PDB entry 9IX4 | electron microscopy, 2.96 A resolution | chains A and E of the 6 polymer chains in the assembly

# Chain A
Molecule: DdmD
UniProt: A0A5R8LS59 (A0A5R8LS59_LACZE); residues 1-1192 here = UniProt positions 1-1192
Chain sequence (1192 residues; each row starts with the number of its first residue):
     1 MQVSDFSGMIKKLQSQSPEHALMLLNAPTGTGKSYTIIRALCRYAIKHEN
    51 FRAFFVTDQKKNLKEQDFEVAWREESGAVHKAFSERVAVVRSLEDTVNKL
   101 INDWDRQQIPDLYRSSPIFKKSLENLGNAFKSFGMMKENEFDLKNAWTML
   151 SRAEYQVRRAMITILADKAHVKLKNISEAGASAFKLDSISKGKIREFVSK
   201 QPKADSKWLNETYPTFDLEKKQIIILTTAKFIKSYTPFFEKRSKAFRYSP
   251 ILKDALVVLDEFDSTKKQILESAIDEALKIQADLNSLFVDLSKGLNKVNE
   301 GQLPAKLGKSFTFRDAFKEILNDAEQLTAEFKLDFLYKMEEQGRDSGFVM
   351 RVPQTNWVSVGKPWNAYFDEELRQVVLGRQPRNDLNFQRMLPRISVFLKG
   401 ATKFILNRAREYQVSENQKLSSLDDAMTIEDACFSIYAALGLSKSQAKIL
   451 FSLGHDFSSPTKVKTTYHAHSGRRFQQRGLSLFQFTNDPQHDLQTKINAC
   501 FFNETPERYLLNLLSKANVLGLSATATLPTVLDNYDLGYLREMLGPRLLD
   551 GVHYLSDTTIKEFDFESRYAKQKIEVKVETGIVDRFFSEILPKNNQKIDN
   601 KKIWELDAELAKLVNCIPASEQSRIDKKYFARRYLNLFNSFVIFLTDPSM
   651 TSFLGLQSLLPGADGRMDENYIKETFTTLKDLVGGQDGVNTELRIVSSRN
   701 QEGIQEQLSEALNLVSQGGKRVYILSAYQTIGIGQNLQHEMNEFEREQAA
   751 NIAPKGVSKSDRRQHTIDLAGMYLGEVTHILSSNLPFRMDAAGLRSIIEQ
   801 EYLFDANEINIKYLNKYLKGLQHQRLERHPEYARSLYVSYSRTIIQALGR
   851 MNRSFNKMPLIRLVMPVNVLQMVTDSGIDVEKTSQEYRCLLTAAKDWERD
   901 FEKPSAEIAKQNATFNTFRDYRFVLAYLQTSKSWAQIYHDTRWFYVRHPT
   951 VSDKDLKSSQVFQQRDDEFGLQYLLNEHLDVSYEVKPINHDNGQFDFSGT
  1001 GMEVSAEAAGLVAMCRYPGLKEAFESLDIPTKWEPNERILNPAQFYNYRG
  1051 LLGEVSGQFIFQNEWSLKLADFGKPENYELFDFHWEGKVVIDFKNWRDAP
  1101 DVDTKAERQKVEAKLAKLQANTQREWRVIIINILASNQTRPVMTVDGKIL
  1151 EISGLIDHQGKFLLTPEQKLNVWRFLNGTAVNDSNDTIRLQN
Not modelled in the structure: 1179-1192
Construct notes: conflict Ser-7 (Leu in A0A5R8LS59), Ile-46 (Val in A0A5R8LS59), Ser-115 (Asn in A0A5R8LS59), Glu-154 (Asp in A0A5R8LS59), Lys-174 (Arg in A0A5R8LS59), Ala-179 (Glu in A0A5R8LS59), Asp-187 (Asn in A0A5R8LS59), Phe-313 (Ser in A0A5R8LS59), His-468 (Tyr in A0A5R8LS59), Glu-575 (Gln in A0A5R8LS59), Asp-681 (Glu in A0A5R8LS59), Ile-704 (Val in A0A5R8LS59), Arg-762 (Pro in A0A5R8LS59), Pro-859 (Thr in A0A5R8LS59), Val-1090 (Ala in A0A5R8LS59), Asp-1101 (Asn in A0A5R8LS59), Ala-1106 (Val in A0A5R8LS59), Arg-1140 (Gln in A0A5R8LS59), Thr-1165 (Met in A0A5R8LS59)
Small-molecule neighbours: ADP (adenosine-5'-diphosphate): Met-1, Thr-29, Gly-30, Thr-31, Gly-32, Lys-33, Ser-34, Tyr-35, Thr-36, Arg-762, Arg-763
What the authors report for this chain:
  - binding site for the 13-nt DNA strand: Lys-144, Tyr-629, Arg-633, His-779
  - binding site for ADP: Thr-31, Lys-33, Ser-34, Tyr-35, Arg-853

# Chain E
Molecule: 10-nt DNA strand
Sequence (10 nucleotides; row label = number of the first residue in the row):
     1 AAAAAAAAAA

# Chain A / chain E interface
Contacting residue pairs - 50 pairs, chain A then chain E:
  Phe-313(A) with DA1(E), base contact
  Arg-314(A) with DA1(E), sugar contact; DA2(E), salt bridge to the phosphate
  Asp-315(A) with DA1(E), hydrogen bond to the base
  Ala-316(A) with DA3(E), base contact
  Glu-319(A) with DA3(E), hydrogen bond to the base
  Ile-320(A) with DA3(E), base contact
  Asp-323(A) with DA3(E), base contact
  Arg-351(A) with DA6(E), salt bridge to the phosphate; DA7(E), salt bridge to the phosphate
  Thr-355(A) with DA9(E), hydrogen bond to the base; DA10(E), base contact
  Asn-356(A) with DA8(E), base contact; DA9(E), base contact; DA10(E), base contact
  Asn-386(A) with DA8(E), phosphate contact
  Gln-388(A) with DA8(E), phosphate contact
  Arg-389(A) with DA7(E), hydrogen bond to the phosphate; DA8(E), salt bridge to the phosphate
  Pro-392(A) with DA6(E), sugar contact
  Arg-393(A) with DA6(E), hydrogen bond to the base
  Val-396(A) with DA4(E), base contact; DA5(E), sugar contact; DA6(E), phosphate contact
  Lys-399(A) with DA5(E), salt bridge to the phosphate
  Gly-400(A) with DA3(E), base contact; DA4(E), sugar contact
  Ala-401(A) with DA3(E), base contact
  Lys-403(A) with DA3(E), phosphate contact; DA4(E), salt bridge to the phosphate
  Phe-404(A) with DA3(E), phosphate contact
  Asn-407(A) with DA2(E), phosphate contact; DA3(E), hydrogen bond to the phosphate
  Arg-408(A) with DA3(E), salt bridge to the phosphate
  Pro-460(A) with DA2(E), base contact
  Thr-461(A) with DA2(E), hydrogen bond to the base
  Gln-477(A) with DA5(E), phosphate contact
  Arg-478(A) with DA5(E), sugar contact; DA6(E), salt bridge to the phosphate
  Phe-918(A) with DA7(E), base contact
  Arg-919(A) with DA7(E), hydrogen bond to the base; DA8(E), base contact
  Arg-922(A) with DA7(E), base contact
  Phe-923(A) with DA5(E), base contact; DA6(E), base contact
  Ala-926(A) with DA7(E), sugar contact
  Tyr-927(A) with DA6(E), base contact
  Trp-934(A) with DA5(E), hydrogen bond to the base
  Arg-965(A) with DA5(E), hydrogen bond to the base
  Asp-991(A) with DA7(E), base contact
Also at the interface, not in a pair above, chain A (41 interface residues in all): Gln-354, Trp-357, Val-358, Val-463, Asn-992

# Overview
41 residues of chain A and 10 residues of chain E are in contact; the contacts include 10 hydrogen bonds and 8
salt bridges. Polar pairs include Asp-315(A)/DA1(E), Glu-319(A)/DA3(E) and Thr-355(A)/DA9(E). From the paper:
a binding site for ADP at Thr-31(A), Lys-33(A) and Ser-34(A) among others; a binding site for the 13-nt DNA
strand at Lys-144(A), Tyr-629(A) and Arg-633(A) among others.
Chain A is DdmD and chain E is a 10-nt DNA strand; the structure, Cryo-EM structure of Lactobacillus casei
DdmD dimer bound with DNA, was determined by electron microscopy (same publication as 9IW3 and 9IXM).
